PDB entry 5DXM | X-ray diffraction, 2.37 A resolution | chains A and B of the 4 polymer chains in the assembly

== Chain A (and B) ==
Molecule: Estrogen receptor
Organism: Homo sapiens
Notes: fragment: ligand-binding domain; chain B of this document is another copy of the same molecule, construct and numbering; everything in this record applies to it too
UniProt: P03372 (ESR1_HUMAN); numbering as in UniProt (aligned over 298-554)
Sequence (257 residues; row label = number of the first residue in the row):
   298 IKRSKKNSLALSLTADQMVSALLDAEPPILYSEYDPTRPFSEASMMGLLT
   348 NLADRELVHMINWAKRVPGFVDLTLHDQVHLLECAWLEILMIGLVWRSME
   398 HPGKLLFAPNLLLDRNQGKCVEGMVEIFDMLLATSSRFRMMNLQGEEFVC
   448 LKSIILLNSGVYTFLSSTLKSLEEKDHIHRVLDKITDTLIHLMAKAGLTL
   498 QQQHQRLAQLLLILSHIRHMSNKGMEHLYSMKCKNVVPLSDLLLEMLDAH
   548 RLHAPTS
Unresolved in the structure: 298-304, 462-471, 549-554 (chain B: 298-304, 462-467, 548-554)
Sequence notes: engineered mutation Ser537 (Tyr in P03372)
Small-molecule neighbours: 5J0 (3-[(E)-(1s,5s)-bicyclo[3.3.1]non-9-ylidene(4-hydroxyphenyl)methyl]phenol): Met343, Leu346, Thr347, Ala350, Glu353, Trp383, Leu384, Leu387, Met388, Leu391, Arg394, Phe404, Met421, Ile424, Phe425, Leu428, Gly521, His524, Leu525, Met528, Leu540

== Chain A / chain B interface ==
Pairs across the interface (51):
  Ala430(A) - Tyr459(B)
  Arg434(A) - Tyr459(B)
  Arg434(A) - His476(B)  hydrogen bond
  Ile451(A) - Leu509(B)  hydrophobic
  Asn455(A) - Leu509(B)
  Asn455(A) - His513(B)  hydrogen bond (backbone-side chain)
  Ser456(A) - His513(B)
  Tyr459(A) - Ala430(B)
  Tyr459(A) - Arg434(B)  hydrogen bond
  Tyr459(A) - Ile510(B)
  Tyr459(A) - His513(B)
  His476(A) - Arg434(B)  hydrogen bond
  Asp480(A) - Gln502(B)
  Asp480(A) - Gln506(B)  hydrogen bond
  Thr483(A) - His501(B)
  Thr483(A) - Ala505(B)
  Asp484(A) - Gln498(B)  hydrogen bond
  Asp484(A) - Gln502(B)  hydrogen bond
  Ile487(A) - His501(B)
  Leu497(A) - Leu497(B)  hydrophobic
  Gln498(A) - Asp484(B)  hydrogen bond
  His501(A) - Thr483(B)
  His501(A) - Asp484(B)  salt bridge
  His501(A) - Ile487(B)
  His501(A) - His501(B)  hydrogen bond
  His501(A) - Leu504(B)
  Gln502(A) - Asp480(B)
  Gln502(A) - Asp484(B)  hydrogen bond
  Leu504(A) - His501(B)
  Ala505(A) - Thr483(B)
  Ala505(A) - Leu508(B)  hydrophobic
  Gln506(A) - Asp480(B)  hydrogen bond
  Leu508(A) - Ala505(B)  hydrophobic
  Leu509(A) - Ile451(B)  hydrophobic
  Leu509(A) - Asn455(B)
  Leu509(A) - Tyr459(B)
  Ile510(A) - Tyr459(B)
  Leu511(A) - Leu509(B)  hydrophobic
  Leu511(A) - Ser512(B)
  Ser512(A) - Leu511(B)
  Ser512(A) - Arg515(B)  hydrogen bond
  His513(A) - Tyr459(B)
  Arg515(A) - Ser512(B)  hydrogen bond
  Arg515(A) - His513(B)  hydrogen bond
  Arg515(A) - His516(B)
  His516(A) - Arg515(B)
  His516(A) - Asn519(B)  hydrogen bond
  Asn519(A) - His516(B)  hydrogen bond
  Asn519(A) - Asn519(B)
  Asn519(A) - Lys520(B)
  Glu523(A) - Glu523(B)
Also at the interface, not in a pair above, chain A (32 interface residues in all): Gly457, Val458, Thr460, Leu479
Also at the interface, not in a pair above, chain B (30 interface residues in all): Met427, Leu479

== Summary ==
32 residues of chain A and 30 residues of chain B are in contact, with 16 hydrogen bonds and 1 salt bridge.
Polar pairs include His501(A)-Asp484(B), Arg434(A)-His476(B) and Asn455(A)-His513(B). Ligands of chain A:
compound 5J0.
Both chains are Estrogen receptor (Homo sapiens). Entry 5DXM (Crystal Structure of the ER-alpha Ligand-binding
Domain in Complex with the Cyclofenil Derivative
3-[(E)-(1s,5s)-bicyclo[3.3.1]non-9-ylidene(4-hydroxyphenyl)methyl]phenol) was determined by X-ray diffraction
together with 4ZN7, 4ZNH, 4ZNS, 4ZNT, 4ZNU, 4ZNV and 50 further entries from the same study.
